Entry 5W6U (X-ray diffraction, 2.88 A resolution); this record covers chains A and B of the 3 polymer chains in the assembly.

[Chain A]
Protein: Hemagglutinin
Source organism: Influenza A virus (strain A/Puerto Rico/8/1934 H1N1)
UniProt: P03452 (HEMA_I34A1); the construct lacks a stretch of the UniProt sequence, so the offset changes along the chain: 11-54 = UniProt 18-61; 55-83 = UniProt 63-91; 84-95 = UniProt 93-104; 96-125 = UniProt 106-135; 2 more segments
Chain sequence (326 residues; row label = number of the first residue in the row; a row labelled like 125A-125C holds insertion residues (125A, then the next letters in order)):
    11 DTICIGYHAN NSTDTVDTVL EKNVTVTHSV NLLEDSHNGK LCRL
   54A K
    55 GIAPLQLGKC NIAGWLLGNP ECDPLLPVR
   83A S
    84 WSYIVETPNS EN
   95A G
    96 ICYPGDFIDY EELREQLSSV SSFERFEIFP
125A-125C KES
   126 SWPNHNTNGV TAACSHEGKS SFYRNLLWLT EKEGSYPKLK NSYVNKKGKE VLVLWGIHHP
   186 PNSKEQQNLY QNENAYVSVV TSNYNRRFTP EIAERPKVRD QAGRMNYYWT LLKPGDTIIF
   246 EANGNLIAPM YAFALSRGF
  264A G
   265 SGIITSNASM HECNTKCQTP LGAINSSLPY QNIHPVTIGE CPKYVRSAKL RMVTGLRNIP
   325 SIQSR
Unresolved in the structure: 326-329
Disulfides: Cys-52/Cys-277, Cys-97/Cys-139, Cys-281/Cys-305
Covalent attachments: N-acetylglucosamine (NAG) linked to Asn-21, Asn-33, Asn-289
Swiss-Prot annotation at these positions:
  - site: Arg-329 (Cleavage)
  - glycosylation (N-linked (GlcNAc...) asparagine): Asn-20, Asn-21, Asn-33, Asn-271, Asn-289

[Chain B]
Protein: Hemagglutinin
Source organism: Influenza A virus (strain A/Puerto Rico/8/1934 H1N1)
UniProt: P03452 (HEMA_I34A1); residues 1-176 here correspond to UniProt positions 344-519 (UniProt number = residue number + 343)
Chain sequence (176 residues; row label = number of the first residue in the row):
     1 GLFGAIAGFI EGGWTGMIDG WYGYHHQNEQ GSGYAADQKS TQNAINGITN KVNTVIEKMN
    61 IQFTAVGKEF NKLEKRMENL NKKVDDGFLD IWTYNAELLV LLENERTLDF HDSNVKNLYE
   121 KVKSQLKNNA KEIGNGCFEF YHKCDNECME SVRNGTYDYP KYSEESKLNR EKVDGV
Unresolved in the structure: 172-176
Disulfides: Cys-144/Cys-148
Covalent attachments: N-acetylglucosamine (NAG) linked to Asn-154
Swiss-Prot annotation at these positions:
  - glycosylation: Asn-154 (N-linked (GlcNAc...) asparagine)

[Interface between chain A and chain B]
Inter-chain disulfides: Cys-14(A)/Cys-137(B)
Residue-residue contacts (114; chain A residue first):
  Asp-11(A) with Gln-27(B); Asn-28(B); Glu-139(B); Phe-140(B), hydrogen bond (backbone-backbone); Lys-143(B), salt bridge; Cys-144(B), hydrogen bond (side chain-backbone)
  Thr-12(A) with His-26(B); Gln-27(B), hydrogen bond (backbone-backbone); Phe-138(B); Glu-139(B); Met-149(B)
  Ile-13(A) with His-25(B); Cys-137(B); Phe-138(B), hydrogen bond (backbone-backbone); Phe-140(B), hydrophobic
  Cys-14(A) with Trp-14(B); Gly-23(B); Tyr-24(B); His-25(B), hydrogen bond (backbone-backbone); Gly-136(B); Cys-137(B), disulfide
  Ile-15(A) with Ile-10(B); Trp-14(B); Gly-23(B); Val-122(B), hydrophobic; Gly-136(B), hydrogen bond (backbone-backbone); Phe-138(B), hydrophobic
  Gly-16(A) with Trp-14(B); Tyr-22(B); Gly-23(B), hydrogen bond (backbone-backbone)
  Tyr-17(A) with Ile-6(B); Ala-7(B), hydrogen bond (side chain-backbone); Ile-10(B), hydrogen bond (side chain-backbone); Glu-11(B); Gly-12(B), hydrogen bond (side chain-backbone); Gly-13(B); Trp-14(B), hydrogen bond (backbone-backbone); Met-17(B); Trp-21(B); Val-115(B), hydrophobic
  His-18(A) with Met-17(B), hydrogen bond (side chain-backbone); Gly-20(B), hydrogen bond (side chain-backbone); Trp-21(B), hydrogen bond (backbone-backbone)
  Ala-19(A) with Gly-13(B); Trp-14(B), hydrogen bond (backbone-backbone); Thr-15(B)
  Val-26(A) with Asn-104(B)
  Asp-27(A) with Leu-101(B); Asn-104(B), hydrogen bond (backbone-side chain)
  Thr-28(A) with Leu-101(B); Asn-104(B); Glu-105(B), hydrogen bond
  Val-29(A) with Glu-105(B), hydrogen bond (backbone-side chain)
  Leu-30(A) with Glu-105(B), hydrogen bond (backbone-side chain)
  His-38(A) with Trp-21(B), hydrogen bond
  Leu-42(A) with Val-55(B), hydrophobic
  Glu-106(A) with Glu-69(B); Phe-70(B); Asn-71(B)
  Arg-109(A) with Glu-69(B), salt bridge
  Glu-110(A) with Lys-68(B), salt bridge
  Gly-264A(A) with Thr-64(B), hydrogen bond (backbone-side chain)
  Ser-265(A) with Thr-64(B)
  Ile-267(A) with Val-66(B)
  Tyr-294(A) with Met-59(B); Ala-96(B)
  Pro-299(A) with Ala-65(B)
  Val-300(A) with Ala-65(B)
  Thr-301(A) with Thr-64(B); Ala-65(B), hydrogen bond (backbone-backbone)
  Ile-302(A) with Thr-64(B); Val-66(B), hydrophobic
  Gly-303(A) with Gln-62(B); Phe-63(B); Thr-64(B), hydrogen bond (backbone-side chain)
  Glu-304(A) with Ile-61(B); Gln-62(B)
  Cys-305(A) with Gln-62(B), hydrogen bond (backbone-backbone)
  Pro-306(A) with Gln-62(B)
  Lys-307(A) with Met-59(B); Gln-62(B), hydrogen bond; Trp-92(B)
  Tyr-308(A) with Leu-89(B)
  Val-309(A) with Leu-89(B), hydrophobic; Thr-93(B)
  Arg-310(A) with Asp-86(B); Leu-89(B); Asp-90(B), salt bridge; Thr-93(B), hydrogen bond (backbone-side chain)
  Ser-311(A) with Thr-93(B); Glu-97(B), hydrogen bond
  Leu-314(A) with Ala-96(B), hydrophobic; Glu-97(B)
  Arg-315(A) with Val-100(B); Asn-104(B), hydrogen bond (backbone-side chain)
  Met-316(A) with Val-55(B), hydrophobic; Val-100(B), hydrophobic; Asn-104(B)
  Val-317(A) with Asn-104(B), hydrogen bond (backbone-side chain); Thr-107(B)
  Thr-318(A) with Trp-21(B); Ile-48(B); Val-52(B); His-111(B), hydrogen bond (backbone-side chain)
  Gly-319(A) with Trp-21(B); His-111(B), hydrogen bond (backbone-side chain)
  Leu-320(A) with Ile-6(B), hydrophobic; Trp-21(B); His-111(B)
  Arg-321(A) with Leu-108(B)
  Ile-323(A) with Ala-7(B), hydrophobic; Glu-11(B); Gly-12(B); Gly-13(B), hydrogen bond (backbone-backbone)
Also at the interface, not in a pair above, chain A (53 interface residues in all): Val-34, Val-36, Thr-37, Tyr-105, Gly-266, Ile-268, Pro-293, Pro-324
Also at the interface, not in a pair above, chain B (67 interface residues in all): Ile-18, Glu-29, Ile-56, Leu-102, Leu-118, Tyr-119, Leu-126, Asn-135, His-142, Val-152, Arg-153

[Summary]
Chain A and chain B form an interface of 53 and 67 residues respectively, with 1 disulfide bond, 32 hydrogen
bonds and 4 salt bridges. Among the polar pairs are Asp-11(A)/Lys-143(B), Arg-109(A)/Glu-69(B) and
Glu-110(A)/Lys-68(B). N-acetylglucosamine is covalently linked to Asn-21(A), Asn-33(A) and Asn-289(A).
Here chain A is Hemagglutinin and chain B is Hemagglutinin, both from Influenza A virus (strain A/Puerto
Rico/8/1934 H1N1). Entry 5W6U (Crystal structure of the A/Puerto Rico/8/1934 (H1N1) influenza virus
hemagglutinin in complex with cyclic peptide CP121068 ...) was determined by X-ray diffraction (same
publication as 5W5S, 5W5U, 5W6I, 5W6R and 5W6T).
